Entry 4HRC (X-ray diffraction, 2.80 A resolution); this record covers chains A and G of the 28 polymer chains in the assembly.

== Chain A ==
Protein: Proteasome component Y7
Source organism: Saccharomyces cerevisiae
Notes: EC 3.4.25.1
Reference sequence: P23639 (PSA2_YEAST); residue numbers follow UniProt; this construct covers 2-250
Sequence (249 residues; numbered 2 to 250; the number before each row is that of its first residue):
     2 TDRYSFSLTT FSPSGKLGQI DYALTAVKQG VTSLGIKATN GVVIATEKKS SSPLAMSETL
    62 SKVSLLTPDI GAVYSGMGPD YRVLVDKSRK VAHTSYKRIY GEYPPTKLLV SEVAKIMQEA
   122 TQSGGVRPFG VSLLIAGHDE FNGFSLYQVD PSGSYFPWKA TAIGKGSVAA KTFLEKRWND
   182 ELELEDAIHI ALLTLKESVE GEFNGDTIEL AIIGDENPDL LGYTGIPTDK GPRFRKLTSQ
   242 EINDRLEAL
UniProt features mapped onto this chain:
  - cross-link: Lys108 (Glycyl lysine isopeptide (Lys-Gly) (interchain with G-Cter in ubiquitin))

== Chain G ==
Protein: Proteasome component C7-alpha
Source organism: Saccharomyces cerevisiae
Notes: EC 3.4.25.1
Reference sequence: P21243 (PSA6_YEAST); residues 1-243 here correspond to UniProt positions 10-252 (UniProt number = residue number + 9)
Sequence (243 residues; each row starts with the number of its first residue):
     1 AGYDRHITIF SPEGRLYQVE YAFKATNQTN INSLAVRGKD CTVVISQKKV PDKLLDPTTV
    61 SYIFCISRTI GMVVNGPIPD ARNAALRAKA EAAEFRYKYG YDMPCDVLAK RMANLSQIYT
   121 QRAYMRPLGV ILTFVSVDEE LGPSIYKTDP AGYYVGYKAT ATGPKQQEIT TNLENHFKKS
   181 KIDHINEESW EKVVEFAITH MIDALGTEFS KNDLEVGVAT KDKFFTLSAE NIEERLVAIA
   241 EQD

== Interface between chain A and chain G ==
Pairs across the interface (65):
  Asp3(A) with Tyr124(G)
  Tyr5(A) with Ile7(G); Ala123(G); Tyr124(G)
  Leu9(A) with Ile9(G), hydrophobic; Ala123(G), hydrophobic
  Gln20(A) with Ile9(G); Phe10(G), hydrogen bond (side chain-backbone)
  Tyr23(A) with Phe10(G), hydrophobic; Ser11(G); Pro12(G); Gly14(G)
  Ala24(A) with Phe10(G), hydrophobic
  Thr26(A) with Glu13(G)
  Ala27(A) with Gly14(G)
  Ser52(A) with Tyr153(G), hydrogen bond
  Ser53(A) with Thr170(G); Glu174(G)
  Pro54(A) with Glu174(G)
  Leu55(A) with Tyr157(G); Lys158(G), hydrogen bond (backbone-backbone); Ala159(G); Thr170(G); Glu174(G)
  Ala56(A) with Val155(G), hydrophobic; Gly156(G); Tyr157(G), hydrophobic
  Met57(A) with Arg37(G), hydrogen bond; Val155(G); Gly156(G), hydrogen bond (backbone-backbone); Tyr157(G); Lys158(G)
  Thr60(A) with Tyr146(G); Val155(G); Gly156(G), hydrogen bond (side chain-backbone)
  Leu61(A) with Tyr153(G); Val155(G), hydrophobic
  Met78(A) with Phe10(G), hydrophobic; Leu16(G), hydrophobic
  Pro80(A) with Gln117(G); Ala151(G); Gly152(G); Tyr153(G)
  Asp81(A) with Gln117(G)
  Arg83(A) with Ala113(G), hydrogen bond (side chain-backbone); Asn114(G); Gly152(G), hydrogen bond (side chain-backbone); Tyr154(G)
  Val84(A) with Asn114(G); Gln117(G)
  Asp87(A) with Lys110(G), salt bridge; Asn114(G)
  Gly126(A) with Gln121(G); Arg122(G); Ala123(G), hydrogen bond (backbone-backbone)
  Val127(A) with Gln121(G)
  Arg128(A) with Thr8(G); Phe10(G); Leu16(G); Gln117(G); Thr120(G), hydrogen bond (side chain-backbone); Gln121(G), hydrogen bond (backbone-backbone)
  Pro129(A) with Phe10(G)
  Phe130(A) with Gln121(G)
  Gly131(A) with Phe10(G)
Interface residues without a listed pair, chain A (32 interface residues in all): Thr2, Gln30, Ala121, Gly125
Interface residues without a listed pair, chain G (34 interface residues in all): Thr160, Leu173, Phe177

== In short ==
32 residues of chain A face 34 of chain G across their interface, with 11 hydrogen bonds and 1 salt bridge.
Polar contacts include Asp87(A)-Lys110(G), Gln20(A)-Phe10(G) and Ser52(A)-Tyr153(G).
Chain A is Proteasome component Y7 and chain G is Proteasome component C7-alpha, both from Saccharomyces
cerevisiae; the structure, Crystal structure of yeast 20S proteasome in complex with epoxyketone carmaphycin
analogue 3, was determined by X-ray diffraction together with 4LTC, 4HNP and 4HRD from the same study.
